3E8D - chains A and C; structure by X-ray diffraction, 2.70 A resolution.

== Chain A ==
Name: RAC-beta serine/threonine-protein kinase
Source organism: Homo sapiens
Notes: EC 2.7.11.1; fragment: Akt2 kinase domain
UniProt: P31751 (AKT2_HUMAN); numbering as in UniProt (aligned over 146-480)
Sequence (335 residues; row label = number of the first residue in the row):
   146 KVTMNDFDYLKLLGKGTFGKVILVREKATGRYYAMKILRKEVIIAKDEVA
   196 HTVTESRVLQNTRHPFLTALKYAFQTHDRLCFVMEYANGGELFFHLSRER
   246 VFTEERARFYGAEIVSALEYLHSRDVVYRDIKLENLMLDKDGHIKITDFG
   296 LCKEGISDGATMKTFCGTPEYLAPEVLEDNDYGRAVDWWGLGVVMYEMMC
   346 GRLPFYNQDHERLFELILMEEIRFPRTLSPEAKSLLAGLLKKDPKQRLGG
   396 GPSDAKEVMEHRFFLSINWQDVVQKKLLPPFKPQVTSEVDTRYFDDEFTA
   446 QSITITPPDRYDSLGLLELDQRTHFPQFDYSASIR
Not modelled in the structure: 449-467
Sequence notes: engineered mutation Asp474 (Ser in P31751)
Modified / non-standard residues: Thr309 (phosphothreonine; TPO); Thr451 (phosphothreonine; TPO)
Small-molecule neighbours: G98 (4-[2-(4-amino-2,5-dihydro-1,2,5-oxadiazol-3-yl)-6-{[(1S)-3-amino-1-phenylpropyl]oxy}-1-ethyl-1H-imidazo[4,5-c]pyridin-4-yl]-2-methylbut-3-yn-2-ol): Leu158, Gly159, Lys160, Gly161, Gly164, Lys165, Val166, Ala179, Lys181, Glu200, Leu204, Thr213, Phe227, Met229, Glu230, Tyr231, Ala232, Glu236, Asp275, Lys277, Glu279, Asn280, Met282, Thr292, Asp293, Phe294, Phe439
Swiss-Prot annotation at these positions:
  - active site: Asp275 (Proton acceptor)
  - binding site (ATP): Leu158 to Val166, Lys181
  - binding site (Mn(2+)): Asn280, Asp293
  - modified residue: Thr309 (Phosphothreonine), Ser447 (Phosphoserine), Thr451 (Phosphothreonine), Ser478 (Phosphoserine)
  - glycosylation (O-linked (GlcNAc) threonine): Thr306, Thr313

== Chain C ==
Name: Glycogen synthase kinase-3 beta peptide
UniProt: P49841 (GSK3B_HUMAN); residues 3-12 here = UniProt positions 3-12
Sequence (10 residues; each row starts with the number of its first residue):
     3 GRPRTTSFAE
Swiss-Prot annotation at these positions:
  - modified residue: Ser9 (Phosphoserine)

== Chain A / chain C interface ==
Residue-residue contacts - 32 pairs, chain A then chain C:
  Glu193(A) with Ala11(C)
  His196(A) with Ala11(C)
  Glu236(A) with Arg6(C), salt bridge
  Phe238(A) with Arg4(C); Arg6(C)
  Asp275(A) with Ser9(C), hydrogen bond
  Lys277(A) with Thr7(C), hydrogen bond; Thr8(C); Ser9(C), hydrogen bond
  Leu278(A) with Arg4(C)
  Glu279(A) with Arg4(C), salt bridge; Arg6(C), salt bridge; Thr7(C), hydrogen bond
  Leu296(A) with Ser9(C); Phe10(C)
  Phe310(A) with Phe10(C); Ala11(C); Glu12(C), hydrogen bond (backbone-backbone)
  Cys311(A) with Phe10(C); Ala11(C), hydrophobic
  Gly312(A) with Ser9(C); Phe10(C), hydrogen bond (backbone-backbone)
  Thr313(A) with Thr7(C); Ser9(C), hydrogen bond
  Pro314(A) with Thr8(C); Phe10(C)
  Glu315(A) with Thr7(C)
  Tyr316(A) with Arg4(C), hydrogen bond
  Leu317(A) with Phe10(C), hydrophobic
  Glu342(A) with Arg4(C), salt bridge
  Leu348(A) with Arg4(C)
  Tyr351(A) with Pro5(C)
Other interface residues (no listed pair), chain A (23 interface residues in all): Asn280, Thr309, Phe443

== Overview ==
23 residues of chain A face 9 of chain C across their interface, with 8 hydrogen bonds and 4 salt bridges.
Polar contacts include Glu236(A)-Arg6(C), Glu279(A)-Arg4(C) and Glu279(A)-Arg6(C). Bound to chain A: compound
G98.
Here chain A is RAC-beta serine/threonine-protein kinase (Homo sapiens) and chain C is Glycogen synthase
kinase-3 beta peptide. Entry 3E8D (Crystal structures of the kinase domain of AKT2 in complex with
ATP-competitive inhibitors) was determined by X-ray diffraction together with 3E87 and 3E88 from the same
study.
